Entry 6G9O (electron microscopy, 4.25 A resolution (low resolution: residue-level contacts below are approximate; hydrogen-bond / salt-bridge calls are withheld)); this record covers chains C and D of the 6 polymer chains in the assembly.

# Chain C (and D)
Molecule: Volume-regulated anion channel subunit LRRC8A
From: Mus musculus
Notes: chain D of this document is another copy of the same molecule, construct and numbering; everything in this record applies to it too
Reference sequence: Q80WG5 (LRC8A_MOUSE); residues 1-810 here = UniProt positions 1-810
Amino-acid sequence (810 residues; each row starts with the number of its first residue):
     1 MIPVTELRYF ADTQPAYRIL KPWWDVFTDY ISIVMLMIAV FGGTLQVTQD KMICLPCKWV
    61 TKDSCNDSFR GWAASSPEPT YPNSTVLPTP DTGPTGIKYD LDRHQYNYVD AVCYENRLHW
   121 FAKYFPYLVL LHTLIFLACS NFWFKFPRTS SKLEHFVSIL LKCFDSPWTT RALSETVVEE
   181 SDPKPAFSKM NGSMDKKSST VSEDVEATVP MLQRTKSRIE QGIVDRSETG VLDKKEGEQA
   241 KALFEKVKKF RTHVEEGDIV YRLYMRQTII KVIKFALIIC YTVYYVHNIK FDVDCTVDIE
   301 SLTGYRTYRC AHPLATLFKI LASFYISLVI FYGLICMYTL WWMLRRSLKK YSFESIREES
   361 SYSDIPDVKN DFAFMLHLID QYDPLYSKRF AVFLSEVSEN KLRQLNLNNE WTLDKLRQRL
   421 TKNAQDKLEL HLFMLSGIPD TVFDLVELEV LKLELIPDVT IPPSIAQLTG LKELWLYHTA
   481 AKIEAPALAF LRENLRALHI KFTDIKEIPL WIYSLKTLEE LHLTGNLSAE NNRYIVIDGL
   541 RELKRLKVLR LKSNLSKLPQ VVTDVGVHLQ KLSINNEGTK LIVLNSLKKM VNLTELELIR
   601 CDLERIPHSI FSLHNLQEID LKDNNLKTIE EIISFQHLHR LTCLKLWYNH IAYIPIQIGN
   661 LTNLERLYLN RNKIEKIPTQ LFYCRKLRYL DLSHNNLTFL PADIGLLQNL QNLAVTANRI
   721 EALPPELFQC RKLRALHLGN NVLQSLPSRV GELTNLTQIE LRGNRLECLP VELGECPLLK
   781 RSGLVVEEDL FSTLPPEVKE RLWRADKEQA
Not modelled in the structure: 1-14, 69-91, 177-229, 809-810
Cystine bridges: Cys54-Cys310, Cys57-Cys65, Cys113-Cys295
UniProt features mapped onto this chain:
  - motif: Leu706, Leu707 (Di-leucine motif)
  - site: Arg103 (Required for anion selectivity)
  - modified residue: Met1 (N-acetylmethionine), Thr200 (Phosphothreonine), Ser202 (Phosphoserine), Thr215 (Phosphothreonine), Ser217 (Phosphoserine)
  - glycosylation (N-linked (GlcNAc...) asparagine): Asn66, Asn83
  - natural variant: Phe443 to Ala810 (deletion: In ebo)
  - mutagenesis: Val40 (V40D: Abolishes activity in hypotonic solution), Thr44 (T44D: Abolishes activity in hypotonic solution), Val47 (V47D: Abolishes activity in hypotonic solution; V47K/N: Impairs activity in hypotonic solution), Thr48 (T48D: Abolishes activity in hypotonic solution; T48W/Y/K/N: Impairs activity in hypotonic solution), Arg103 (R103A: No effect on anion channel activity. Impairs channel selectivity, so that the channel is also permeable to Na(+) ions)

# How chain C and chain D interact
Contacting residue pairs - 72 pairs, chain C then chain D:
  Val47(C) - Leu45(D)
  Asp50(C) - Gln49(D)
  Lys58(C) - Pro94(D)
  Tyr99(C) - Gly96(D)
  Asp100(C) - Gly96(D)
  Asp100(C) - Ile97(D)
  Asp100(C) - Lys98(D)
  Leu101(C) - Gly96(D)
  Asp102(C) - Tyr106(D)
  Arg103(C) - Arg103(D)
  His104(C) - Ile53(D)
  His104(C) - Cys54(D)
  His104(C) - Leu55(D)
  His104(C) - Tyr106(D)
  Gln105(C) - Ile97(D)
  Gln105(C) - Tyr99(D)
  Tyr108(C) - Ile53(D)
  Tyr108(C) - Leu55(D)
  Tyr108(C) - Arg309(D)
  Tyr108(C) - Ala311(D)
  Ala111(C) - Phe291(D)
  Glu115(C) - Phe291(D)
  Glu115(C) - Thr316(D)
  Tyr124(C) - Thr316(D)
  Tyr124(C) - Ile320(D)
  Tyr127(C) - Phe41(D)
  Tyr127(C) - Leu317(D)
  Phe142(C) - Phe27(D)
  Lys145(C) - Tyr30(D)
  Pro147(C) - Trp23(D)
  Ser151(C) - Asp383(D)
  Glu154(C) - Tyr386(D)
  His155(C) - Leu385(D)
  Glu245(C) - Ser174(D)
  Lys249(C) - Thr170(D)
  Lys249(C) - Arg389(D)
  Glu300(C) - Ile97(D)
  Ser301(C) - Asp67(D)
  Ser301(C) - Ser68(D)
  Ser301(C) - Ile97(D)
  Ser301(C) - Tyr99(D)
  Leu302(C) - Pro56(D)
  Leu302(C) - Ile97(D)
  Leu302(C) - Tyr99(D)
  Thr303(C) - Thr95(D)
  Thr303(C) - Gly96(D)
  Thr303(C) - Ile97(D)
  Gly304(C) - Pro94(D)
  Tyr305(C) - Pro94(D)
  Tyr305(C) - Thr95(D)
  Tyr305(C) - Gly96(D)
  Phe433(C) - Gln467(D)
  Met434(C) - Pro463(D)
  Glu454(C) - Ala466(D)
  Leu455(C) - Pro463(D)
  Lys501(C) - Ala489(D)
  Lys552(C) - Glu493(D)
  Lys552(C) - Lys516(D)
  Glu577(C) - Lys516(D)
  Arg600(C) - Arg545(D)
  Asp623(C) - Arg545(D)
  Asn696(C) - Arg640(D)
  Arg719(C) - His639(D)
  Arg719(C) - Arg640(D)
  Glu721(C) - Lys686(D)
  Gln744(C) - Lys686(D)
  Arg765(C) - Glu665(D)
  Arg765(C) - Lys686(D)
  Arg765(C) - Arg688(D)
  Arg765(C) - Asn709(D)
  Glu767(C) - Gln711(D)
  Glu767(C) - Lys732(D)
Other interface residues (no listed pair), chain C (52 interface residues in all): Asn107, Leu131, Arg148, Lys246, Gly578, Tyr648, His650, Asp789
Other interface residues (no listed pair), chain D (56 interface residues in all): Pro313, Phe324, Tyr382, Ser464, Pro486, Lys544, Lys547, Val567, Arg734

# Overview
52 residues of chain C and 56 residues of chain D are in contact. From UniProt: 5 mutagenesis sites on chain
C.
Chain C and chain D are both Volume-regulated anion channel subunit LRRC8A (Mus musculus); the structure,
Structure of full-length homomeric mLRRC8A volume-regulated anion channel at 4.25 A resolution, was determined
by electron microscopy (same publication as 6FNW, 6G8Z and 6G9L).
